7U1A - chains C and D of the 11 polymer chains in the assembly; structure by electron microscopy, 3.30 A resolution.

Chain C:
Name: Replication factor C subunit 3
Organism: Saccharomyces cerevisiae
UniProtKB: P38629 (RFC3_YEAST); numbering as in UniProt (aligned over 1-340)
Sequence (340 residues; row label = number of the first residue in the row):
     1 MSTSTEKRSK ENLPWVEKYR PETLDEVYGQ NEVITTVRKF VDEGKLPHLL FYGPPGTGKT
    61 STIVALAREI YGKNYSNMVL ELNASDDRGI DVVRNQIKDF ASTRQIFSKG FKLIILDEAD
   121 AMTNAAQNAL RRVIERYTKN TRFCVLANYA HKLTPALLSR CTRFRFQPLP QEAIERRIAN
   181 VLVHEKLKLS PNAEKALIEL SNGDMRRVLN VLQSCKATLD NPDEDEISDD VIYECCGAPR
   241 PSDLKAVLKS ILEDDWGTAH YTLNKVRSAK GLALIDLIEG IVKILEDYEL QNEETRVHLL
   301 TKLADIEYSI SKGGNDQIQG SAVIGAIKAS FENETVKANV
Unresolved in the structure: 1-8, 336-340
Ion coordination: Mg2+: T60 (together with ATP-gamma-S)
Small-molecule neighbours: ATP-gamma-S (AGS; phosphothiophosphoric acid-adenylate ester): V16, Y19, R20, P21, E26, V27, Y28, G29, Q30, P54, P55, G56, T57, G58, K59, T60, S61, E118, N148, L169, R177, M205, R206, L209
Swiss-Prot annotation at these positions:
  - binding site (ATP): V16 to Y19, R20, Y28, G53 to S61, N148, R206
  - modified residue: S2 (N-acetylserine)

Chain D:
Name: Replication factor C subunit 2
Organism: Saccharomyces cerevisiae
UniProtKB: P40348 (RFC2_YEAST); numbering as in UniProt (aligned over 1-353)
Sequence (353 residues; row label = number of the first residue in the row):
     1 MFEGFGPNKK RKISKLAAEQ SLAQQPWVEK YRPKNLDEVT AQDHAVTVLK KTLKSANLPH
    61 MLFYGPPGTG KTSTILALTK ELYGPDLMKS RILELNASDE RGISIVREKV KNFARLTVSK
   121 PSKHDLENYP CPPYKIIILD EADSMTADAQ SALRRTMETY SGVTRFCLIC NYVTRIIDPL
   181 ASRCSKFRFK ALDASNAIDR LRFISEQENV KCDDGVLERI LDISAGDLRR GITLLQSASK
   241 GAQYLGDGKN ITSTQVEELA GVVPHDILIE IVEKVKSGDF DEIKKYVNTF MKSGWSAASV
   301 VNQLHEYYIT NDNFDTNFKN QISWLLFTTD SRLNNGTNEH IQLLNLLVKI SQL
Unresolved in the structure: 1-13
Ion coordination: Mg2+: T72 (together with ATP-gamma-S)
Small-molecule neighbours:
  - ATP-gamma-S (AGS; phosphothiophosphoric acid-adenylate ester), molecule 1: W27, V28, Y31, R32, P33, E38, V39, T40, Q42, P67, G68, T69, G70, K71, T72, S73, N171, L192, R200, L228, R229, I232
  - ATP-gamma-S (AGS), molecule 2: R154, E158, P179, R183
Swiss-Prot annotation at these positions:
  - binding site (ATP): V28, R32, G65 to S73, N171, R229
  - modified residue: M1 (N-acetylmethionine)

Chain C / chain D interface:
Contacting residue pairs - 93 pairs, chain C then chain D:
  N12(C) - A56(D)
  N12(C) - N57(D)
  N12(C) - P133(D)
  N12(C) - R165(D)  hydrogen bond (backbone-side chain)
  L13(C) - S161(D)
  P14(C) - P59(D)  hydrophobic
  P14(C) - R165(D)
  E17(C) - E158(D)
  E17(C) - S161(D)
  R20(C) - E158(D)  salt bridge
  P55(C) - P179(D)  hydrophobic
  P55(C) - S182(D)
  T60(C) - R155(D)
  E81(C) - R155(D)  salt bridge
  N83(C) - R155(D)
  S85(C) - R107(D)
  S85(C) - K111(D)
  S85(C) - A152(D)
  S85(C) - R155(D)
  S85(C) - T156(D)
  D86(C) - R107(D)
  D87(C) - R107(D)
  R88(C) - I103(D)
  D117(C) - R155(D)  salt bridge
  E118(C) - S151(D)
  E118(C) - R154(D)  salt bridge
  E118(C) - R155(D)
  E118(C) - R183(D)  salt bridge
  N148(C) - R154(D)  hydrogen bond
  Y149(C) - P179(D)
  D204(C) - S182(D)
  R206(C) - E158(D)  salt bridge
  R206(C) - S182(D)  hydrogen bond
  R206(C) - R183(D)
  R207(C) - K186(D)
  N210(C) - S182(D)  hydrogen bond (side chain-backbone)
  N210(C) - R183(D)
  N210(C) - C184(D)
  N210(C) - S185(D)  hydrogen bond
  Q213(C) - N57(D)  hydrogen bond (side chain-backbone)
  Q213(C) - P59(D)
  S214(C) - V48(D)
  S214(C) - F187(D)
  A217(C) - V48(D)  hydrophobic
  A217(C) - K51(D)  hydrogen bond (backbone-side chain)
  T218(C) - V48(D)
  D220(C) - K51(D)
  E234(C) - H44(D)
  C235(C) - H44(D)
  G237(C) - R188(D)
  W256(C) - I309(D)  hydrophobic
  W256(C) - T316(D)  hydrogen bond (side chain-backbone)
  W256(C) - K319(D)
  W256(C) - N320(D)  hydrogen bond
  W256(C) - S323(D)
  H260(C) - I309(D)
  S268(C) - D193(D)  hydrogen bond
  K270(C) - K190(D)  hydrogen bond (backbone-side chain)
  G271(C) - R188(D)  hydrogen bond (backbone-side chain)
  G271(C) - K190(D)
  L272(C) - R188(D)
  A273(C) - R188(D)
  K302(C) - W324(D)
  D305(C) - F327(D)
  I306(C) - W324(D)  hydrophobic
  I306(C) - F327(D)  hydrophobic
  S309(C) - F327(D)
  S309(C) - S331(D)  hydrogen bond
  S311(C) - Y172(D)
  S311(C) - T174(D)
  K312(C) - Y172(D)
  K312(C) - N334(D)  hydrogen bond (backbone-side chain)
  G313(C) - Y172(D)
  G313(C) - N334(D)  hydrogen bond (backbone-side chain)
  G314(C) - D330(D)
  G314(C) - N334(D)
  N315(C) - N302(D)  hydrogen bond
  N315(C) - D330(D)  hydrogen bond (backbone-side chain)
  Q317(C) - H305(D)  hydrogen bond (backbone-side chain)
  I318(C) - V301(D)  hydrophobic
  I318(C) - H305(D)
  I318(C) - F327(D)  hydrophobic
  I318(C) - D330(D)
  S321(C) - H305(D)  hydrogen bond
  S321(C) - S323(D)
  A322(C) - F327(D)  hydrophobic
  G325(C) - N320(D)
  G325(C) - S323(D)
  K328(C) - N320(D)
  A329(C) - N320(D)
  E332(C) - T316(D)
  E332(C) - N317(D)
  E332(C) - N320(D)  hydrogen bond
Also at the interface, not in a pair above, chain C (59 interface residues in all): E11, A84, D120, D276, Q319, A326
Also at the interface, not in a pair above, chain D (51 interface residues in all): T47, L58, D148, G162, S195, L326, N335

Overview:
Chain C and chain D form an interface of 59 and 51 residues respectively, with 20 hydrogen bonds and 6 salt
bridges. Polar contacts include R20(C)-E158(D), E81(C)-R155(D) and D117(C)-R155(D). One ATP-gamma-S molecule
is bound between chain C and chain D. Bound to chain D: ATP-gamma-S.
Chain C is Replication factor C subunit 3 and chain D is Replication factor C subunit 2, both from
Saccharomyces cerevisiae; the structure, RFC:PCNA bound to dsDNA with a ssDNA gap of six nucleotides, was
determined by electron microscopy (same publication as 7U19 and 7U1P).
